5MXJ - chains A and B; structure by X-ray diffraction, 2.80 A resolution.

== Chain A (and B) ==
Protein: Vanillyl-alcohol oxidase
Organism: Penicillium simplicissimum
Notes: EC 1.1.3.38; chain B of this document is another copy of the same molecule, construct and numbering; everything in this record applies to it too
UniProtKB: P56216 (VAOX_PENSI); residue numbers follow UniProt; this construct covers 1-560
Amino-acid sequence (560 residues; each row starts with the number of its first residue):
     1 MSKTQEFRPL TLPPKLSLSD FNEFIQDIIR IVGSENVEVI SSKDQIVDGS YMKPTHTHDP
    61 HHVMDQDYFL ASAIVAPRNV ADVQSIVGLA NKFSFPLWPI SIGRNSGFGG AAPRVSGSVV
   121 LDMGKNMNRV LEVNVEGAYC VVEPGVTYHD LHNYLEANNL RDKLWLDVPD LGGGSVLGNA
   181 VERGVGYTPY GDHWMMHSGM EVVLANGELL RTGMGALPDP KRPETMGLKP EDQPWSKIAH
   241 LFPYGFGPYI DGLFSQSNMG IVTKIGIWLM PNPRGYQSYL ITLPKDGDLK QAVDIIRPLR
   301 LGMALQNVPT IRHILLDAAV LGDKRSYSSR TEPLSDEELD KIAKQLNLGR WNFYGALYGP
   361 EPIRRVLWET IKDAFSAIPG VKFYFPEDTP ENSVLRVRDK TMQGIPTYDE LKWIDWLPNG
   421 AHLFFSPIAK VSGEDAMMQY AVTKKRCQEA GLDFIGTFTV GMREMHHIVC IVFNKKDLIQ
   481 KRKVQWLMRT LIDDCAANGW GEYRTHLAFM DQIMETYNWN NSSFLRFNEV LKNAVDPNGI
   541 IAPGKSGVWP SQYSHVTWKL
Disordered / not traced: 1-5, 44-45
Sequence notes: engineered mutation Phe108 (Tyr in P56216)
Covalently attached groups: flavin-adenine dinucleotide (FAD) linked to His422
UniProt features mapped onto this chain:
  - active site: Tyr503, Arg504
  - site: Asp170 (Important for the catalytic mechanism)
  - modified residue: His422 (Tele-8alpha-FAD histidine)
From the paper describing this entry:
  - catalytic residues: Tyr503
  - mutagenesis - Y108F (>100-fold), Y108F/Y503F: decreased catalytic activity on vanillyl alcohol
  - mutagenesis - Y108F, Y108F/Y503F: decreased catalytic activity on chavicol
  - mutagenesis - Y108F, Y108F/Y503F: decreased stability
  - mutagenesis - Y108F (18 +/- 2 mum): decreased binding to isoeugenol
  - conformationally variable residues: Phe108
  - contacts within the chain: Tyr503-Arg504 (hydrogen bond)

== Interface between chain A and chain B ==
Residue-residue contacts (180; chain A residue first):
  Val135(A) with Arg297(B), hydrogen bond (backbone-side chain)
  Glu136(A) with Arg297(B), hydrogen bond (backbone-side chain); Leu301(B)
  Gly137(A) with Arg463(B), hydrogen bond (backbone-side chain)
  Ala138(A) with Leu301(B), hydrophobic; Arg463(B), hydrogen bond (backbone-side chain)
  Arg183(A) with Tyr244(B); Gly245(B), hydrogen bond (side chain-backbone); Phe246(B); Gly247(B), hydrogen bond (side chain-backbone)
  Tyr190(A) with Met462(B); Arg463(B), hydrogen bond
  Asp192(A) with Tyr244(B), hydrogen bond
  Trp194(A) with Tyr244(B)
  Met195(A) with Met195(B), hydrophobic; Tyr244(B), hydrogen bond
  Leu204(A) with Phe527(B), hydrophobic
  Leu209(A) with Trp519(B), hydrophobic; Asn520(B), hydrogen bond (backbone-side chain); Ser523(B), hydrogen bond (backbone-side chain)
  Leu210(A) with Trp519(B); Ser523(B); Phe524(B), hydrophobic; Phe527(B), hydrophobic
  Arg211(A) with Trp519(B)
  Met214(A) with Ile428(B), hydrophobic; Tyr517(B), hydrogen bond
  Gly215(A) with Trp519(B)
  Ala216(A) with Tyr517(B); Asn518(B), hydrogen bond (backbone-backbone); Trp519(B), hydrogen bond (backbone-backbone); Phe524(B), hydrophobic
  Leu217(A) with Gly499(B); Thr516(B); Tyr517(B)
  Pro218(A) with Thr516(B); Asn518(B); Trp519(B)
  Pro220(A) with Ala497(B); Asn498(B); Gly499(B)
  Pro230(A) with Trp519(B); Asn520(B)
  Gln233(A) with Trp519(B), hydrogen bond
  Lys237(A) with Asp435(B), salt bridge; Asn498(B), hydrogen bond (side chain-backbone); Gly499(B); Trp500(B)
  Ile238(A) with Ile428(B), hydrophobic; Ala429(B); Lys430(B); Gly499(B)
  Leu241(A) with Lys430(B); Arg463(B)
  Phe242(A) with Glu464(B); His466(B); Tyr503(B), hydrophobic
  Tyr244(A) with Arg183(B); Asp192(B), hydrogen bond; Trp194(B); Met195(B)
  Gly245(A) with Arg183(B), hydrogen bond (backbone-side chain)
  Phe246(A) with Gln256(B); Glu502(B); Thr505(B); Met510(B); Ile513(B), hydrophobic; Tyr517(B), hydrophobic; Phe524(B); Ser546(B)
  Gly247(A) with Arg183(B), hydrogen bond (backbone-side chain); Ser255(B); Gln256(B), hydrogen bond (backbone-side chain); Ser546(B)
  Pro248(A) with Ser255(B); Gln256(B); Ser257(B); Phe524(B); Asn528(B)
  Tyr249(A) with Arg183(B); Gly252(B), hydrogen bond (backbone-backbone); Leu253(B)
  Ile250(A) with Phe524(B), hydrophobic; Phe527(B), hydrophobic; Asn528(B)
  Gly252(A) with Tyr249(B), hydrogen bond (backbone-backbone)
  Leu253(A) with Tyr249(B); Ile250(B), hydrophobic; Leu253(B), hydrophobic; Leu531(B), hydrophobic
  Phe254(A) with Phe527(B), hydrophobic
  Ser255(A) with Gly247(B); Pro248(B)
  Gln256(A) with Phe246(B); Gly247(B), hydrogen bond (side chain-backbone); Pro248(B)
  Ser257(A) with Pro248(B)
  Trp268(A) with Arg463(B)
  Leu269(A) with Arg463(B), hydrogen bond (backbone-side chain)
  Pro271(A) with Leu301(B)
  Arg297(A) with Val135(B); Glu136(B), hydrogen bond (side chain-backbone)
  Leu301(A) with Glu136(B); Ala138(B), hydrophobic
  Pro362(A) with Val366(B), hydrophobic
  Ile363(A) with Val366(B), hydrophobic; Leu367(B), hydrophobic
  Val366(A) with Pro362(B), hydrophobic; Ile363(B), hydrophobic
  Leu367(A) with Ile363(B), hydrophobic
  Ile428(A) with Met214(B), hydrophobic; Ile238(B), hydrophobic
  Ala429(A) with Ile238(B)
  Lys430(A) with Ile238(B); Leu241(B)
  Asp435(A) with Lys237(B), salt bridge
  Met438(A) with Lys237(B)
  Met462(A) with Tyr190(B)
  Arg463(A) with Gly137(B), hydrogen bond (side chain-backbone); Ala138(B), hydrogen bond (side chain-backbone); Tyr190(B), hydrogen bond; Leu241(B); Trp268(B); Leu269(B), hydrogen bond (side chain-backbone)
  Glu464(A) with Leu241(B); Phe242(B)
  His466(A) with Phe242(B)
  Ala496(A) with Pro220(B)
  Ala497(A) with Pro220(B)
  Asn498(A) with Pro220(B); Lys237(B), hydrogen bond (backbone-side chain)
  Gly499(A) with Pro220(B); Lys237(B)
  Trp500(A) with Lys237(B)
  Gly501(A) with Leu217(B)
  Glu502(A) with Phe246(B)
  Tyr503(A) with Phe246(B)
  Thr505(A) with Phe246(B)
  Ile513(A) with Phe246(B), hydrophobic
  Met514(A) with Phe246(B), hydrophobic
  Thr516(A) with Leu217(B); Pro218(B)
  Tyr517(A) with Met214(B), hydrogen bond; Ala216(B); Leu217(B); Phe246(B), hydrophobic
  Asn518(A) with Ala216(B); Pro218(B)
  Trp519(A) with Leu209(B); Leu210(B); Arg211(B); Gly215(B); Ala216(B), hydrogen bond (backbone-backbone); Pro218(B); Pro230(B); Gln233(B), hydrogen bond
  Asn520(A) with Leu209(B), hydrogen bond (side chain-backbone); Pro230(B)
  Ser523(A) with Leu209(B), hydrogen bond (side chain-backbone); Leu210(B)
  Phe524(A) with Leu210(B), hydrophobic; Ala216(B), hydrophobic; Phe246(B); Pro248(B); Ile250(B), hydrophobic
  Phe527(A) with Leu204(B), hydrophobic; Ile250(B), hydrophobic; Leu253(B), hydrophobic; Val535(B), hydrophobic
  Asn528(A) with Pro248(B); Ile250(B)
  Leu531(A) with Leu253(B), hydrophobic; Leu531(B), hydrophobic; Val535(B), hydrophobic
  Ala534(A) with Val530(B); Ala534(B), hydrophobic
  Val535(A) with Phe527(B), hydrophobic; Leu531(B), hydrophobic
  Ser546(A) with Phe246(B); Gly247(B)
Interface residues without a listed pair, chain A (88 interface residues in all): Glu201, Gly213, Ser236, Pro243, Arg504, Met510, Val530, Val548
Interface residues without a listed pair, chain B (88 interface residues in all): Glu201, Gly213, Ser236, Phe254, Met259, Pro271, Met438, Ala496, Gly501, Arg504, Met514, Val548

== Summary ==
The chain A/chain B interface involves 88 residues from each chain, with 35 hydrogen bonds and 2 salt bridges.
Polar pairs include Lys237(A)-Asp435(B), Val135(A)-Arg297(B) and Glu136(A)-Arg297(B). Curated annotation
(UniProt) lists active-site residues Tyr503(A) and Arg504(A) on chain A. From the paper: the catalytic residue
Tyr503(A); Y108F and Y108F/Y503F of chain A reduce catalytic activity on vanillyl alcohol.
Both chains are Vanillyl-alcohol oxidase (Penicillium simplicissimum). Entry 5MXJ (Structure of the Y108F
mutant of vanillyl alcohol oxidase) was determined by X-ray diffraction together with 5MXU from the same
study.
